PDB entry 8YEH | electron microscopy, 2.86 A resolution | chains A and F of the 15 polymer chains in the assembly

# Chain A
Protein: heavy chain of F5-196
Organism: Homo sapiens
Amino-acid sequence (122 residues; row label = number of the first residue in the row):
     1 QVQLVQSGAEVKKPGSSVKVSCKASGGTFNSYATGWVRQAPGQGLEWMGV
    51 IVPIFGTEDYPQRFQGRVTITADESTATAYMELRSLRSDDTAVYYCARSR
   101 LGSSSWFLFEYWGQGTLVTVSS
Cystine bridges: Cys-22/Cys-96

# Chain F
Protein: Major capsid protein L1
Organism: Human papillomavirus type 16
UniProtKB: A0A161H2J5 (A0A161H2J5_HPV16); residues 20-472 here correspond to UniProt positions 46-498 (UniProt number = residue number + 26)
Amino-acid sequence (453 residues; numbered 20 to 472; the number before each row is that of its first residue):
    20 KVVSTDEYVARTNIYYHAGTSRLLAVGHPYFPIKKPNNNKILVPKVSGLQ
    70 YRVFRIHLPDPNKFGFPDTSFYNPDTQRLVWACVGVEVGRGQPLGVGISG
   120 HPLLNKLDDTENASAYAANAGVDNRECISMDYKQTQLCLIGCKPPIGEHW
   170 GKGSPCTNVAVNPGDCPPLELINTVIQDGDMVDTGFGAMDFTTLQANKSE
   220 VPLDICTSICKYPDYIKMVSEPYGDSLFFYLRREQMFVRHLFNRAGAVGD
   270 NVPDDLYIKGSGSTANLASSNYFPTPSGSMVTSDAQIFNKPYWLQRAQGH
   320 NNGICWGNQLFVTVVDTTRSTNMSLCAAISTSETTYKNTNFKEYLRHGEE
   370 YDLQFIFQLCKITLTADVMTYIHSMNSTILEDWNFGLQPPPGGTLEDTYR
   420 FVTSQAIACQKHTPPAPKEDPLKKYTFWEVNLKEKFSADLDQFPLGRKFL
   470 LQA
Disordered / not traced: 403-439

# Chain A / chain F interface
Residue-residue contacts (17; chain A residue first):
  Tyr-32(A) / Asn-138(F)  hydrogen bond
  Tyr-32(A) / Ala-139(F)  hydrogen bond (side chain-backbone)
  Pro-53(A) / Val-267(F)
  Ile-54(A) / Ala-139(F)  hydrophobic
  Ile-54(A) / Gly-265(F)
  Phe-55(A) / Ala-139(F)  hydrophobic
  Phe-55(A) / Asn-285(F)
  Phe-55(A) / Leu-286(F)
  Gly-56(A) / Val-267(F)
  Gly-56(A) / Asn-270(F)
  Thr-57(A) / Asn-285(F)  hydrogen bond
  Asp-59(A) / Lys-278(F)  salt bridge
  Leu-101(A) / Gly-140(F)
  Ser-103(A) / Asn-138(F)
  Ser-104(A) / Asn-138(F)  hydrogen bond (backbone-side chain)
  Ser-105(A) / Asn-138(F)
  Trp-106(A) / Asn-285(F)
Other interface residues (no listed pair), chain A (14 interface residues in all): Val-52, Gly-102
Other interface residues (no listed pair), chain F (12 interface residues in all): Ala-136, Ala-137, Val-141
The authors on this interface:
  - epitope / paratope residues, chain F: Asn-138(F), Ala-139(F), Asn-270(F), Asn-285(F)

# Summary
14 residues of chain A face 12 of chain F across their interface; the contacts include 4 hydrogen bonds and 1
salt bridge. Polar pairs include Asp-59(A)/Lys-278(F), Tyr-32(A)/Asn-138(F) and Tyr-32(A)/Ala-139(F). From the
paper: epitope/paratope residues Asn-138(F), Ala-139(F) and Asn-270(F) among others.
Here chain A is heavy chain of F5-196 (Homo sapiens) and chain F is Major capsid protein L1 (Human
papillomavirus type 16). Entry 8YEH (HPV16 L1 pentamer in complex with Fab F5-196) was determined by electron
microscopy, deposited together with 8YEF, 8YEG and 8YEI.
